3SWM - chains A and F of the 6 polymer chains in the assembly; structure by X-ray diffraction, 4.25 A resolution (low resolution: residue-level contacts below are approximate; hydrogen-bond / salt-bridge calls are withheld).

Chain A:
Protein: NAC domain-containing protein 19
From: Arabidopsis thaliana
Notes: fragment: NAC domain
UniProt: Q9C932 (NAC19_ARATH); residue numbers follow UniProt; this construct covers 1-168
Sequence (174 residues; row label = number of the first residue in the row; numbers below 1 keep their minus sign (His-5 is residue -5)):
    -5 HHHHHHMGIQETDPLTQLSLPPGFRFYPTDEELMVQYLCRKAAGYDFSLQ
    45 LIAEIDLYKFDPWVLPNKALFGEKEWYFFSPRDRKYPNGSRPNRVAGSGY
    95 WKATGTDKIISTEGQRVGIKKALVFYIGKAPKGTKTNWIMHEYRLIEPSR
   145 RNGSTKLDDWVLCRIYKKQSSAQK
Unresolved in the structure: -5 to 7, 79-85, 144-151, 164-168
Construct notes: expression tag (-5 to 0)

Chain F:
Molecule: oligonucleotide reverse
Sequence (26 nucleotides; numbered 1 to 26; the number before each row is that of its first residue):
     1 CCTGTTGCGTGTTCCAACACGCAAGA

Interface between chain A and chain F:
Pairs across the interface (14):
  Ala97(A) with DG21(F)
  Thr98(A) with DA19(F); DC20(F); DG21(F)
  Gly99(A) with DA19(F); DC20(F)
  Tyr120(A) with DG21(F)
  Lys129(A) with DA19(F); DC20(F); DG21(F)
  Ile133(A) with DA19(F)
  Tyr160(A) with DA19(F)
  Lys162(A) with DA19(F); DC20(F)
Also at the interface, not in a pair above, chain A (12 interface residues in all): Lys96, Val118, Thr130, His135
Also at the interface, not in a pair above, chain F (6 interface residues in all): DC18, DC22, DA23

Summary:
The interface between chain A and chain F involves 12 residues on one side and 6 on the other.
Here chain A is NAC domain-containing protein 19 (Arabidopsis thaliana) and chain F is oligonucleotide
reverse. Entry 3SWM (The NAC domain of ANAC019 in complex with DNA, gold derivative) was determined by X-ray
diffraction (same publication as 3SWP and 4DUL).
